PDB entry 5NE4 | X-ray diffraction, 2.30 A resolution | chains 2 and 4 of the 4 polymer chains in the assembly

# Chain 2
Protein: O PanAsia VP2
Organism: Foot-and-mouth disease virus
UniProt: A0A1B0QWS1 (A0A1B0QWS1_9PICO); residues 1-218 here correspond to UniProt positions 86-303 (UniProt number = residue number + 85)
Sequence (218 residues; numbered 1 to 218; the number before each row is that of its first residue):
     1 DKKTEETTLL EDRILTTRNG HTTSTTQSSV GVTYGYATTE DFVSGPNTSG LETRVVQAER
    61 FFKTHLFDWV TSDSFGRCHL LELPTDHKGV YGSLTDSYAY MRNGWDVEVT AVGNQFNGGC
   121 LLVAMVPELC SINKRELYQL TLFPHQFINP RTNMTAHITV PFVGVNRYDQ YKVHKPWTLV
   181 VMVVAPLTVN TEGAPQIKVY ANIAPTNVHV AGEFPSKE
Unresolved in the structure: 1-12

# Chain 4
Protein: O PanAsia VP4
Organism: Foot-and-mouth disease virus
UniProt: E6Y5R5 (E6Y5R5_9PICO); residues 1-85 here correspond to UniProt positions 202-286 (UniProt number = residue number + 201)
Sequence (85 residues; numbered 1 to 85; the number before each row is that of its first residue):
     1 GAGQSSPATG SQNQSGNTGS IINNYYMQQY QNSMDTQLGD NAISGGSNEG STDTTSNHTT
    61 NTQNDDWFSK LASSAFSGLF GALLA
Unresolved in the structure: 1-14, 40-64
Differences from the reference sequence: conflict Asp65 (Asn266 in E6Y5R5)

# Chain 2 / chain 4 interface
Pairs across the interface (5; chain 2 residue first):
  Tyr34(2) - Trp67(4)
  Tyr36(2) - Trp67(4)
  Ala37(2) - Trp67(4)  hydrophobic
  Phe42(2) - Leu38(4)
  Arg167(2) - Leu38(4)
Other interface residues (no listed pair), chain 2 (11 interface residues in all): Gly35, Thr38, Ser44, Gly45, Pro46, Leu142
Other interface residues (no listed pair), chain 4 (4 interface residues in all): Gly39, Phe68

# Overview
Chain 2 and chain 4 form an interface of 11 and 4 residues respectively.
Here chain 2 is O PanAsia VP2 and chain 4 is O PanAsia VP4, both from Foot-and-mouth disease virus. Entry 5NE4
(Crystal Structure of Foot and Mouth Disease Virus O PanAsia) was determined by X-ray diffraction, deposited
together with 5NED, 5NEJ, 5NEM, 5NER and 5NET.
